1J00 - chain A; structure by X-ray diffraction, 2.00 A resolution.

Chain A:
Protein: Thioesterase I
Organism: Escherichia coli
Notes: EC 3.1.2.-, 3.1.1.5
UniProtKB: P29679 (TESA_ECOLI); residues 1-182 here correspond to UniProt positions 27-208 (UniProt number = residue number + 26)
Sequence (190 residues; each row starts with the number of its first residue):
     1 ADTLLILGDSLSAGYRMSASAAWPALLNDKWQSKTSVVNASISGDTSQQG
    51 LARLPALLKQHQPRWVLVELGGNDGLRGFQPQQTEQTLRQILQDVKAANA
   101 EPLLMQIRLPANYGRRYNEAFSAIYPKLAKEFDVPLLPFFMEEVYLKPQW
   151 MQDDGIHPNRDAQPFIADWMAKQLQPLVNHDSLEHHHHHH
Disordered / not traced: 32, 179, 181-190
Construct notes: modified residue (10); expression tag (183-190)
Modified positions: S10 (2-amino-3-(diethoxy-phosphoryloxy)-propionic acid; SDP)

Summary:
Chain A is Thioesterase I (Escherichia coli); the structure, E. coli Thioesterase I/Protease
I/Lysophospholipase L1 in complexed with diethyl phosphono moiety, was determined by X-ray diffraction (same
publication as 1IVN and 1JRL).
